Entry 7AOI (electron microscopy, 3.50 A resolution); this record covers chains AA and XB of the 83 polymer chains in the assembly.

[Chain AA]
Molecule: mt-LSU rRNA
Organism: Trypanosoma brucei
Sequence (758 nucleotides; each row starts with the number of its first residue; note: 418 numbers in that range are skipped by the numbering (no residue carries them; nothing is unmodelled there)):
     1 AUUUUACCAA UUAAGAAGAA UAUUAUAAUA AUGGGUGUCU UAUAUUUUAA AUAAAUAUUU
    61 AAAUUCCGUG UAGUAAAUUU AUUAUUUGUA UUAUUUAUAU AAUAGGUGUA UUAUAUUUAA
   121 AUUUUAAAUU UGUUGUUUUA UAUUUAGAUA CAUAUUUAUA GAUUAAUAUA UUUAAAUAAU
   181 AUUUUAAAAU UUAUUGAACU GUAAU
   254 GUUACAGUUG U
   270 AUGUACCAAA UAAAUAUAGU AAGAUUAUUU UAGUUGAAUU AAUAAAUAAA UAUUUAUUUU
   330 UCUUUGUAAA UAUUAUGAAC AAUUUAA
   369 UUAACUAAAA UG
   404 UUUGAAUAUU
   445 UAUUUU
   456 UAUAUUUUUA GUAGGUAAAU GAAAAGUAUA AAUGGAUAUA ACUUAAUAUU UAAUAUUUGU
   516 UUAAUGAAAA GUAUUUUAU
   541 AUUGUAUAGU AUUAUUAUAG UGUAUAGUUU UUUAAAAAUA UA
   591 GUUA
   796 AAUAAAGUAU GAAUUAAUAU CAAAAUUUUA AUAAAAAUUA AAAAAUUAAA AUAGGGCAAG
   856 UCCUACUCUC CUUUACAAAG AGAACAUU
   887 AUAUGUAAUU GUAUGUUUGA UUGGGGCAAU ACUAUAUUUA UUUAUAUAGC AUAAGAACUA
   947 UAUUCUUUGA AAUUAUAAAA G
   972 GAGCAGGUUA ACAAGCAU
  1001 GUGUUUCAUC GUC
  1071 UCGUUGUAAA GCAGAUUUGU
  1095 AUAUUUAAUU UUUAUAAUUA AUAAUAAUUA AUAUAAGUAC GCAAGGAUUG AUUAUUGAAA
  1155 AAAGAAAGAA GAAUAUAAUU UA

[Chain XB]
Name: DEAD-box helicase, putative, mt-LAF2
Organism: Trypanosoma brucei
Reference sequence: D0A9G9 (D0A9G9_TRYB9); the construct has insertions or renumbered stretches relative to UniProt, so the offset changes along the chain: 47-391 = UniProt 47-391; 443-711 = UniProt 444-712
Chain sequence (668 residues; each row starts with the number of its first residue; note: 51 numbers in that range are skipped by the numbering (no residue carries them; nothing is unmodelled there); a row labelled like 391A-391Z holds insertion residues (391A, then the next letters in order); X marks 2 residues of unknown identity (built as UNK)):
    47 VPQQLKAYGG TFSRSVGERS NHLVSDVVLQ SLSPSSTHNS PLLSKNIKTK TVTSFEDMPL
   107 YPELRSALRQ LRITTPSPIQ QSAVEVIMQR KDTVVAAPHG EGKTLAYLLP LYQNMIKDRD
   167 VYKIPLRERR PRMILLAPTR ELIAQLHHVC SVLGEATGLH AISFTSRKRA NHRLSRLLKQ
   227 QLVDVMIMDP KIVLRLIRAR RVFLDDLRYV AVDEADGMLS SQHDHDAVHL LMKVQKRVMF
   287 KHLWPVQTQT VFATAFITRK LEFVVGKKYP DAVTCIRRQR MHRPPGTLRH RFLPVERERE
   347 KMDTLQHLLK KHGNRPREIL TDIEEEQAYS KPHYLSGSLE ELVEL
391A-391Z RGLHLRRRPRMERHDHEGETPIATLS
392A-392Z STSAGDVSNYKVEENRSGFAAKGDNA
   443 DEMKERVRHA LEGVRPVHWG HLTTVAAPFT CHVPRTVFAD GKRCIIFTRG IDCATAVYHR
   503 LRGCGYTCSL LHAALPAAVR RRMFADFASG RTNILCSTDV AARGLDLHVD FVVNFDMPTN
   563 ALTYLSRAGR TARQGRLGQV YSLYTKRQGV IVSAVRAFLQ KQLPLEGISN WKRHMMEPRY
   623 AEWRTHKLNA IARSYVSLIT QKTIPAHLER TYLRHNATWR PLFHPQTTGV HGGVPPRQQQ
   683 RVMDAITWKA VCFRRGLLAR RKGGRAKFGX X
Unresolved in the structure: 391A-391Z, 392A-392Z, 712-713
Differences from the reference sequence: conflict Ala301 (Thr in D0A9G9), Gly462 (Glu463 in D0A9G9)
Residues lining bound ligands: ADP (adenosine-5'-diphosphate): Ile119, Thr121, Pro122, Ser123, Gln126, His145, Gly146, Glu147, Gly148, Lys149, Thr150, Leu151, Gln191, Trp461, Thr466, Val467, Ala468, Ala469, Pro470, Phe471, Thr472, Asp548, Arg575, Gln576, Arg578
Reported in the primary citation:
  - binding site for ADP: Thr150, Arg575

[How chain AA and chain XB interact]
Pairs across the interface - 277 pairs, chain AA then chain XB:
  A128(AA) with Arg679(XB), hydrogen bond to the base
  U129(AA) with Phe665(XB), sugar contact; His666(XB), phosphate contact; Arg679(XB), sugar contact
  U130(AA) with His666(XB), salt bridge to the phosphate
  U131(AA) with Phe665(XB), phosphate contact
  G132(AA) with Arg626(XB), salt bridge to the phosphate; Leu630(XB), base contact; Trp661(XB), hydrogen bond to the sugar; Pro663(XB), sugar contact
  U133(AA) with Pro663(XB), phosphate contact
  U134(AA) with Pro663(XB), base contact
  U137(AA) with Arg656(XB), salt bridge to the phosphate; Pro677(XB), sugar contact; Gln680(XB), sugar contact
  U138(AA) with Arg679(XB), hydrogen bond to the base; Gln680(XB), sugar contact; Arg683(XB), salt bridge to the phosphate
  U139(AA) with Arg683(XB), salt bridge to the phosphate
  C199(AA) with Lys704(XB), hydrogen bond to the base; Ala708(XB), hydrogen bond to the sugar; Lys709(XB), hydrogen bond to the sugar; Phe710(XB), hydrogen bond to the sugar; Gly711(XB), sugar contact
  U200(AA) with Phe710(XB), phosphate contact; Gly711(XB), phosphate contact
  A270(AA) with Arg703(XB), hydrogen bond to the phosphate
  U271(AA) with Arg696(XB), salt bridge to the phosphate; Arg703(XB), salt bridge to the phosphate; Lys704(XB), phosphate contact
  G272(AA) with Lys704(XB), salt bridge to the phosphate
  U273(AA) with Lys709(XB), phosphate contact
  A274(AA) with Arg697(XB), sugar contact; Ala708(XB), sugar contact; Lys709(XB), salt bridge to the phosphate; Phe710(XB), base contact
  C275(AA) with Arg697(XB), salt bridge to the phosphate
  C276(AA) with Arg696(XB), salt bridge to the phosphate
  A290(AA) with Thr669(XB), sugar contact; Val672(XB), sugar contact; His673(XB), sugar contact; Pro678(XB), base contact
  A291(AA) with Phe665(XB), sugar contact; His666(XB), salt bridge to the phosphate; Pro678(XB), sugar contact; Arg679(XB), sugar contact
  G292(AA) with Arg679(XB), salt bridge to the phosphate
  U308(AA) with Phe309(XB), sugar contact; Lys313(XB), salt bridge to the phosphate
  U309(AA) with Arg305(XB), sugar contact; Lys306(XB), hydrogen bond to the sugar; Phe309(XB), sugar contact; Val310(XB), base contact
  A310(AA) with Val70(XB), phosphate contact; Ser71(XB), hydrogen bond to the phosphate; Ser267(XB), base contact; Arg305(XB), salt bridge to the phosphate; Lys306(XB), phosphate contact
  A311(AA) with Ser267(XB), hydrogen bond to the sugar; His271(XB), phosphate contact; Lys306(XB), salt bridge to the phosphate
  U312(AA) with Ser267(XB), phosphate contact; Asp270(XB), base contact; His271(XB), salt bridge to the phosphate; His275(XB), sugar contact
  A313(AA) with Arg244(XB), hydrogen bond to the sugar; His275(XB), salt bridge to the phosphate
  A314(AA) with His271(XB), hydrogen bond to the base; Val274(XB), base contact; His275(XB), phosphate contact; Met278(XB), sugar contact; Lys306(XB), base contact; Lys314(XB), base contact
  A315(AA) with Lys282(XB), salt bridge to the phosphate
  U316(AA) with Lys314(XB), base contact
  A344(AA) with Ser59(XB), base contact; Arg60(XB), base contact; Val62(XB), sugar contact; Gln668(XB), base contact
  U345(AA) with Gln668(XB), hydrogen bond to the phosphate
  G346(AA) with Val62(XB), phosphate contact; Arg621(XB), sugar contact; Tyr622(XB), base contact; Ala623(XB), hydrogen bond to the sugar; Arg626(XB), base contact; Pro667(XB), base contact; Gln668(XB), base contact
  A347(AA) with Val62(XB), phosphate contact; Arg621(XB), salt bridge to the phosphate; Ala623(XB), sugar contact; Glu624(XB), sugar contact; Thr627(XB), hydrogen bond to the base
  A348(AA) with Arg65(XB), hydrogen bond to the phosphate; Ser81(XB), hydrogen bond to the phosphate; Arg621(XB), salt bridge to the phosphate; Glu624(XB), sugar contact; His628(XB), sugar contact
  C349(AA) with Ser79(XB), hydrogen bond to the phosphate; Glu608(XB), phosphate contact
  A351(AA) with Pro80(XB), base contact; Gln325(XB), phosphate contact
  U353(AA) with Ile93(XB), base contact; Lys96(XB), salt bridge to the phosphate
  U354(AA) with Asn92(XB), sugar contact; Ile93(XB), sugar contact; Lys94(XB), base contact; Val132(XB), base contact; Gln135(XB), hydrogen bond to the base; Lys137(XB), base contact; Val319(XB), sugar contact
  U550(AA) with Arg707(XB), hydrogen bond to the sugar; Phe710(XB), sugar contact
  A826(AA) with Thr660(XB), base contact; Arg662(XB), base contact; Pro663(XB), base contact
  U827(AA) with Arg652(XB), hydrogen bond to the sugar
  A828(AA) with Arg652(XB), salt bridge to the phosphate
  A848(AA) with Arg652(XB), salt bridge to the phosphate
  G850(AA) with Arg683(XB), salt bridge to the phosphate
  G851(AA) with Gln50(XB), base contact; Val684(XB), sugar contact; Ala687(XB), sugar contact; Ile688(XB), base contact
  C852(AA) with Leu51(XB), sugar contact
  A853(AA) with Leu51(XB), sugar contact; Lys52(XB), sugar contact; Ala53(XB), base contact; Arg656(XB), salt bridge to the phosphate; His657(XB), salt bridge to the phosphate; Arg662(XB), salt bridge to the phosphate; Pro663(XB), base contact
  A854(AA) with Lys52(XB), salt bridge to the phosphate; His657(XB), base contact; Asn658(XB), hydrogen bond to the base
  A860(AA) with Met618(XB), sugar contact
  C861(AA) with Lys614(XB), hydrogen bond to the phosphate; Met618(XB), sugar contact
  U862(AA) with Lys614(XB), salt bridge to the phosphate
  A870(AA) with Arg343(XB), base contact
  U903(AA) with Arg589(XB), phosphate contact
  U904(AA) with Lys588(XB), salt bridge to the phosphate; Arg589(XB), salt bridge to the phosphate; Gly591(XB), hydrogen bond to the base; Val592(XB), hydrogen bond to the base
  G905(AA) with Asn612(XB), sugar contact; Trp613(XB), stacking on the base
  A906(AA) with Thr561(XB), hydrogen bond to the phosphate; Asn612(XB), phosphate contact
  U907(AA) with Asp72(XB), base contact; Val73(XB), base contact; Gln268(XB), hydrogen bond to the base; Thr561(XB), phosphate contact
  G909(AA) with Gln268(XB), hydrogen bond to the base; Arg491(XB), hydrogen bond to the sugar
  G910(AA) with Gln268(XB), hydrogen bond to the base; His269(XB), base contact; Gly492(XB), phosphate contact; Ile493(XB), hydrogen bond to the phosphate; Thr540(XB), sugar contact; Asp541(XB), sugar contact; Val542(XB), sugar contact
  G911(AA) with Thr185(XB), phosphate contact; Gln268(XB), hydrogen bond to the base; His269(XB), base contact; Asp270(XB), base contact; Ile493(XB), phosphate contact; His514(XB), phosphate contact; Ala515(XB), hydrogen bond to the phosphate; Thr540(XB), phosphate contact; Val542(XB), sugar contact
  G912(AA) with Pro184(XB), sugar contact; Thr185(XB), phosphate contact; Arg186(XB), hydrogen bond to the phosphate; Asp235(XB), phosphate contact; Lys237(XB), base contact; Ala515(XB), phosphate contact; Arg522(XB), salt bridge to the phosphate
  C913(AA) with Arg186(XB), salt bridge to the phosphate; Thr211(XB), phosphate contact; Ser212(XB), hydrogen bond to the phosphate; Asp235(XB), phosphate contact; Lys237(XB), sugar contact; Ile238(XB), sugar contact; Arg241(XB), hydrogen bond to the sugar
  A914(AA) with Arg186(XB), hydrogen bond to the base; Ser212(XB), base contact; Arg213(XB), hydrogen bond to the sugar; Lys214(XB), phosphate contact; Ala216(XB), sugar contact; Arg241(XB), salt bridge to the phosphate
  A915(AA) with Lys214(XB), phosphate contact
  U916(AA) with Lys214(XB), base contact; Arg215(XB), base contact; Asn217(XB), hydrogen bond to the phosphate
  A917(AA) with Arg215(XB), phosphate contact; His218(XB), phosphate contact; Arg247(XB), hydrogen bond to the sugar
  C918(AA) with His218(XB), phosphate contact; Ser221(XB), hydrogen bond to the phosphate; Arg247(XB), salt bridge to the phosphate
  U919(AA) with Lys225(XB), salt bridge to the phosphate
  A920(AA) with His218(XB), hydrogen bond to the base; Arg222(XB), base contact; Lys225(XB), salt bridge to the phosphate
  U921(AA) with Arg222(XB), hydrogen bond to the base
  U929(AA) with Arg213(XB), hydrogen bond to the phosphate
  A930(AA) with Arg213(XB), salt bridge to the phosphate; Arg219(XB), salt bridge to the phosphate
  U931(AA) with Lys214(XB), phosphate contact; Arg219(XB), salt bridge to the phosphate
  A932(AA) with Arg215(XB), hydrogen bond to the base
  U933(AA) with Arg215(XB), hydrogen bond to the base
  U947(AA) with Arg246(XB), base contact
  A948(AA) with Arg246(XB), base contact
  U949(AA) with Arg246(XB), salt bridge to the phosphate
  U950(AA) with Asn217(XB), hydrogen bond to the base; Leu242(XB), base contact; Arg247(XB), salt bridge to the phosphate
  G955(AA) with Arg186(XB), base contact; Ser212(XB), base contact; Arg213(XB), base contact; Ala515(XB), base contact; Leu517(XB), hydrogen bond to the base; Pro518(XB), sugar contact; Ala519(XB), base contact
  A956(AA) with Leu512(XB), base contact; Ala516(XB), sugar contact; Leu517(XB), base contact; Pro518(XB), sugar contact; Val521(XB), base contact
  A957(AA) with Ala516(XB), phosphate contact
  A958(AA) with Asp494(XB), sugar contact; Thr497(XB), sugar contact; Ala498(XB), sugar contact; His501(XB), base contact; Arg502(XB), hydrogen bond to the sugar
  U959(AA) with Glu344(XB), hydrogen bond to the base; Arg491(XB), sugar contact; Asp494(XB), phosphate contact; Cys495(XB), base contact; Ala498(XB), sugar contact; Arg502(XB), salt bridge to the phosphate; Phe557(XB), base contact
  U960(AA) with Glu344(XB), base contact; Arg345(XB), hydrogen bond to the sugar; Arg491(XB), sugar contact
  U962(AA) with Arg589(XB), base contact
  A963(AA) with Arg589(XB), salt bridge to the phosphate
  A964(AA) with Arg343(XB), sugar contact; Lys588(XB), salt bridge to the phosphate; Arg589(XB), salt bridge to the phosphate
  A965(AA) with Lys588(XB), salt bridge to the phosphate
  C975(AA) with Lys52(XB), phosphate contact; Gly55(XB), hydrogen bond to the phosphate; Gly56(XB), hydrogen bond to the sugar
  A976(AA) with Lys52(XB), salt bridge to the phosphate; Tyr54(XB), phosphate contact; Gly55(XB), hydrogen bond to the phosphate
  G977(AA) with Trp625(XB), hydrogen bond to the phosphate
  G978(AA) with Ala632(XB), phosphate contact; Arg635(XB), salt bridge to the phosphate
  U979(AA) with Arg635(XB), salt bridge to the phosphate
  U980(AA) with Arg635(XB), base contact; Val638(XB), base contact; Ser639(XB), phosphate contact
  A984(AA) with Gln602(XB), hydrogen bond to the phosphate
  U1086(AA) with Gln643(XB), hydrogen bond to the base; Lys644(XB), hydrogen bond to the sugar
  U1087(AA) with Lys644(XB), salt bridge to the phosphate; Tyr654(XB), base contact; Asn658(XB), hydrogen bond to the base
  U1088(AA) with Leu650(XB), phosphate contact; Thr653(XB), hydrogen bond to the sugar; Tyr654(XB), hydrogen bond to the phosphate; His657(XB), hydrogen bond to the base; Asn658(XB), hydrogen bond to the base
  G1089(AA) with His649(XB), stacking on the base
Interface residues without a listed pair, chain AA (108 interface residues in all): U289, A350, U352, A355, U847, C983
Interface residues without a listed pair, chain XB (169 interface residues in all): His68, Thr95, His193, Ala245, Arg324, Met348, Arg523, Met525, Asn562, Lys629, Asn631, Leu664, Gly675, Val676, Lys691, Val693, Leu700

[Summary]
108 residues of chain AA and 169 residues of chain XB are in contact; the contacts include 64 hydrogen bonds,
52 salt bridges and 2 aromatic stacking contacts. Polar pairs include A128(AA)-Arg679(XB), U138(AA)-Arg679(XB)
and C199(AA)-Lys704(XB). Ligands of chain XB: ADP. The paper reports a binding site for ADP at Thr150(XB) and
Arg575(XB).
Here chain AA is mt-LSU rRNA and chain XB is DEAD-box helicase, putative, mt-LAF2, both from Trypanosoma
brucei. Entry 7AOI (Trypanosoma brucei mitochondrial ribosome large subunit assembly intermediate) was
determined by electron microscopy.
